Entry 4FNR (X-ray diffraction, 3.20 A resolution); this record covers chains A and D of the 4 polymer chains in the assembly.

== Chain A (and D) ==
Protein: Alpha-galactosidase AgaA
Organism: Geobacillus stearothermophilus
Notes: EC 3.2.1.22; chain D of this document is another copy of the same molecule, construct and numbering; everything in this record applies to it too
UniProt: Q9ALJ4 (Q9ALJ4_GEOSE); residues 1-729 here = UniProt positions 1-729
Chain sequence (729 residues; numbered 1 to 729; the number before each row is that of its first residue):
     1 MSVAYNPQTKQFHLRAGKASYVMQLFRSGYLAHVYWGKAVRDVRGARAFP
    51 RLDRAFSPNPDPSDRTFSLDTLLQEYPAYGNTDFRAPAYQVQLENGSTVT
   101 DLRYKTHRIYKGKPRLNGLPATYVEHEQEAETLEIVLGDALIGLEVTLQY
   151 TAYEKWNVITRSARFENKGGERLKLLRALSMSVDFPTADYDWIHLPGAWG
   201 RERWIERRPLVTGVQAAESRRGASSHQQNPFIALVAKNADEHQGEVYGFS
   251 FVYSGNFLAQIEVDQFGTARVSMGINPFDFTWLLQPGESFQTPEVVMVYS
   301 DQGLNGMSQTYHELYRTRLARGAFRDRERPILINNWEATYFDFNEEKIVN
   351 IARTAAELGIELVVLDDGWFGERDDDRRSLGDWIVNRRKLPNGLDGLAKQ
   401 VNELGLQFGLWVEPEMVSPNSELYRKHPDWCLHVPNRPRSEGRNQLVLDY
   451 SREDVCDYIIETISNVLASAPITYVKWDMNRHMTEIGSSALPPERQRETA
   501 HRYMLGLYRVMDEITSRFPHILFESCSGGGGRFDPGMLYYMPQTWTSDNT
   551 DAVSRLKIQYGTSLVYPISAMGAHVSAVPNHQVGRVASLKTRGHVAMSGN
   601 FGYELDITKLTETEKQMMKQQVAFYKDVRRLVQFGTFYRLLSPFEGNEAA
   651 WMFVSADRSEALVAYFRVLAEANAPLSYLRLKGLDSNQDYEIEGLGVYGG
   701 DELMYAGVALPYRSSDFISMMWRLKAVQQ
Not modelled in the structure: 1-9, 728-729
UniProt features mapped onto this chain:
  - active site: D478 (Nucleophile), D548 (Proton donor)
  - binding site (substrate): D53, W199, D366, D367, R443, K476 to N480, C526, D548
  - mutagenesis: W336 (W336A: Very strongly reduced hydrolytic efficiency against raffinose, but displays medium level of transglycosylation activity compared to none with wild-type enzyme ...), D478 (D478A: Loss of activity), D548 (D548N: Loss of activity)

== Chain A / chain D interface ==
Contacting residue pairs - 157 pairs, chain A then chain D:
  A55(A) - W199(D)  hydrophobic
  F56(A) - W199(D)
  F56(A) - R221(D)
  F56(A) - H226(D)
  F56(A) - M479(D)
  F56(A) - N480(D)
  F56(A) - R481(D)
  F56(A) - H482(D)
  F56(A) - S527(D)
  F56(A) - G528(D)
  P58(A) - E441(D)
  P58(A) - T484(D)
  N59(A) - S440(D)
  N59(A) - E441(D)  hydrogen bond (backbone-backbone)
  P60(A) - S440(D)
  P62(A) - E441(D)
  P62(A) - N444(D)  hydrogen bond (backbone-side chain)
  R65(A) - D376(D)  salt bridge
  R65(A) - R377(D)
  R65(A) - R443(D)
  R65(A) - N444(D)  hydrogen bond
  D70(A) - R221(D)  salt bridge
  Y79(A) - R220(D)  hydrogen bond (side chain-backbone)
  Y79(A) - F278(D)  hydrophobic
  Y79(A) - D279(D)
  Y79(A) - I486(D)
  G80(A) - T484(D)
  G80(A) - E485(D)  hydrogen bond (backbone-backbone)
  N81(A) - E485(D)
  T82(A) - S440(D)
  T82(A) - T484(D)
  F84(A) - R220(D)  hydrogen bond (backbone-side chain)
  F84(A) - R221(D)
  F84(A) - H482(D)
  F84(A) - M483(D)
  F84(A) - T484(D)
  R85(A) - R220(D)
  A86(A) - R220(D)
  P87(A) - F278(D)  hydrophobic
  Q90(A) - F278(D)
  Q90(A) - D279(D)  hydrogen bond
  E94(A) - P493(D)
  N95(A) - P435(D)
  N95(A) - P493(D)
  N95(A) - Q496(D)
  G96(A) - P493(D)
  G96(A) - Q496(D)
  G96(A) - R497(D)  hydrogen bond (backbone-side chain)
  S97(A) - V434(D)
  S97(A) - R497(D)
  T98(A) - D279(D)  hydrogen bond
  T98(A) - R497(D)
  V99(A) - V434(D)  hydrophobic
  V99(A) - R437(D)  hydrogen bond (backbone-side chain)
  V99(A) - E485(D)
  T100(A) - R437(D)
  D139(A) - R437(D)  salt bridge
  L141(A) - N436(D)
  L141(A) - R437(D)
  I142(A) - R437(D)
  R177(A) - F278(D)
  H194(A) - T212(D)  hydrogen bond (side chain-backbone)
  P196(A) - T212(D)
  G197(A) - Q265(D)
  A198(A) - Q265(D)
  W199(A) - A55(D)  hydrophobic
  W199(A) - F56(D)
  R201(A) - Q265(D)  hydrogen bond (side chain-backbone)
  R201(A) - F266(D)
  E206(A) - V211(D)
  E206(A) - T212(D)  hydrogen bond (side chain-backbone)
  R208(A) - V211(D)
  L210(A) - R208(D)
  V211(A) - W192(D)  hydrophobic
  V211(A) - E206(D)
  V211(A) - R208(D)
  T212(A) - H194(D)  hydrogen bond (backbone-side chain)
  T212(A) - P196(D)
  T212(A) - E206(D)  hydrogen bond (backbone-side chain)
  T212(A) - Q228(D)  hydrogen bond (backbone-side chain)
  G213(A) - A216(D)
  G213(A) - Q228(D)
  V214(A) - V214(D)
  V214(A) - Q215(D)
  V214(A) - A216(D)  hydrogen bond (backbone-backbone)
  Q215(A) - V214(D)
  A216(A) - G213(D)
  A216(A) - V214(D)  hydrogen bond (backbone-backbone)
  R220(A) - Y79(D)  hydrogen bond (backbone-side chain)
  R220(A) - F84(D)  hydrogen bond (side chain-backbone)
  R220(A) - R85(D)
  R220(A) - A86(D)
  R220(A) - E262(D)  salt bridge
  R221(A) - F56(D)  hydrogen bond (side chain-backbone)
  R221(A) - D70(D)  salt bridge
  R221(A) - F84(D)
  R221(A) - Q265(D)
  H226(A) - F56(D)
  Q227(A) - Q265(D)  hydrogen bond
  Q228(A) - T212(D)  hydrogen bond (side chain-backbone)
  Q228(A) - G213(D)
  E262(A) - R220(D)  salt bridge
  Q265(A) - G197(D)
  Q265(A) - A198(D)
  Q265(A) - R201(D)  hydrogen bond (backbone-side chain)
  Q265(A) - R221(D)
  Q265(A) - Q227(D)  hydrogen bond
  F266(A) - R201(D)
  F278(A) - Y79(D)  hydrophobic
  F278(A) - P87(D)  hydrophobic
  F278(A) - Q90(D)
  F278(A) - R177(D)
  D279(A) - Y79(D)
  D279(A) - Q90(D)  hydrogen bond
  D279(A) - T98(D)  hydrogen bond
  D376(A) - R65(D)  salt bridge
  V434(A) - S97(D)
  V434(A) - V99(D)  hydrophobic
  P435(A) - N95(D)
  N436(A) - L141(D)
  R437(A) - V99(D)
  R437(A) - T100(D)
  R437(A) - D139(D)  salt bridge
  R437(A) - L141(D)
  R437(A) - I142(D)
  S440(A) - N59(D)
  S440(A) - P60(D)
  S440(A) - T82(D)
  E441(A) - P58(D)
  E441(A) - N59(D)  hydrogen bond (backbone-backbone)
  E441(A) - P62(D)
  G442(A) - P58(D)
  R443(A) - R65(D)
  N444(A) - P62(D)
  N444(A) - R65(D)  hydrogen bond
  M479(A) - F56(D)
  N480(A) - F56(D)
  R481(A) - F56(D)
  H482(A) - F56(D)
  H482(A) - F84(D)
  M483(A) - F84(D)
  T484(A) - P58(D)
  T484(A) - G80(D)
  T484(A) - F84(D)
  E485(A) - G80(D)  hydrogen bond (backbone-backbone)
  E485(A) - V99(D)
  I486(A) - Y79(D)
  P493(A) - E94(D)
  P493(A) - N95(D)
  P493(A) - G96(D)
  Q496(A) - N95(D)
  Q496(A) - G96(D)
  R497(A) - G96(D)  hydrogen bond (side chain-backbone)
  R497(A) - S97(D)
  R497(A) - T98(D)
  S527(A) - F56(D)
  G528(A) - F56(D)
Other interface residues (no listed pair), chain A (80 interface residues in all): Q92, D101, W192, R377
Other interface residues (no listed pair), chain D (82 interface residues in all): N81, Q92, D101, L210, E218, P438, G442

== Summary ==
The interface between chain A and chain D involves 80 residues on one side and 82 on the other, with 31
hydrogen bonds and 8 salt bridges. Polar pairs include R65(A)-D376(D), D70(A)-R221(D) and D139(A)-R437(D).
Chain A and chain D are both Alpha-galactosidase AgaA (Geobacillus stearothermophilus); the structure, Crystal
structure of GH36 alpha-galactosidase AgaA from Geobacillus stearothermophilus, was determined by X-ray
diffraction together with 4FNP, 4FNQ, 4FNS, 4FNT and 4FNU from the same study.
